8I9W - chains C1 and LP of the 52 polymer chains in the assembly; structure by electron microscopy, 3.10 A resolution.

# Chain C1
Molecule: 3341-nt RNA strand
Source organism: Chaetomium thermophilum
Sequence (3341 nucleotides; each row starts with the number of its first residue):
     1 GGUUGACCUC GGAUCAGGUA GGAGGACCCG CUGAACUUAA GCAUAUCAAU AAGCGGAGGA
    61 AAAGAAACCA ACAGGGAUUG CCCUAGUAAC GGCGAGUGAA GCGGCAACAG CUCAAAUUUG
   121 AAAGCUGGCU UCGGCCCGCG UUGUAAUUUG GAGAGGAUGC UUUGGGCGAG GCUCCUUCUG
   181 AGUUCCCUGG AACGGGACGC CACAGAGGGU GAGAGCCCCG UAUAGUUGGA AGCCAAGCCU
   241 GUGUAAAGCU CCUUCGACGA GUCGAGUAGU UUGGGAAUGC UGCUCAAAAU GGGAGGUAAA
   301 UUUCUUCUAA AGCUAAAUAC CGGCCAGAGA CCGAUAGCGC ACAAGUAGAG UGAUCGAAAG
   361 AUGAAAAGCA CUUUGAAAAG AGGGUUAAAU AGCACGUGAA AUUGUUGAAA GGGAAGCGCU
   421 UGUGACCAGA CUUGCGCCCG GCGGAUCAUC CGGUGUUCUC ACCGGUGCAC UCCGCCGGGC
   481 UCAGGCCAGC AUCGGUUCUG GCGGGGGGAU AAAGGCCCAG GGAAUGUGGC UCCUCCGGGA
   541 GUGUUAUAGC CCUGGGUGUA AUACCCUCGC CGGGACCGAG GACCGCGCUC UGCAAGGAUG
   601 CUGGCGUAAU GGUCACCAGC GACCCGUCUU GAAACACGGA CCAAGGAGUC AAGGUUUUGC
   661 GCGAGUGUUU GGGUGUAAAA CCCGCACGCG UAAUGAAAGU GAACGUAGGU GAGAGCUUCG
   721 GCGCAUCAUC GACCGAUCCU GAUGUAUUCG GAUGGAUUUG AGUAGGAGCG UUAAGCCUUG
   781 GACCCGAAAG AUGGUGAACU AUGCUUGGAU AGGGUGAAGC CAGAGGAAAC UCUGGUGGAG
   841 GCUCGCAGCG GUUCUGACGU GCAAAUCGAU CGUCAAAUCU GAGCAUGGGG GCGAAAGACU
   901 AAUCGAACCA UCUAGUAGCU GGUUACCGCC GAAGUUUCCC UCAGGAUAGC AGUGUCGACC
   961 UUCAGUUUUA UGAGGUAAAG CGAAUGAUUA GGGACUCGGG GGCGAUUUUU AGCCUUCAUC
  1021 CAUUCUCAAA CUUUAAAUAU GUAAGAAGCC CUUGUUACUU AACUGAACGU GGGCAUUCGA
  1081 AUGUAUCGAC ACUAGUGGGC CAUUUUUGGU AAGCAGAACU GGCGAUGCGG GAUGAACCGA
  1141 ACGCGGGGUU AAGGUGCCGG AGUGGACGCU CAUCAGACAC CACAAAAGGC GUUAGUACAU
  1201 CUUGACAGCA GGACGGUGGC CAUGGAAGUC GGAAUCCGCU AAGGACUGUG UAACAACUCA
  1261 CCUGCCGAAU GUACUAGCCC UGAAAAUGGA UGGCGCUCAA GCGUCCCACC CAUACCCCGC
  1321 CCUCAGGGUA GAAACGAUGC CCUGAGGAGU AGGCGGCCGU GGAGGUCAGU GACGAAGCCU
  1381 AGGGCGUGAG CCCGGGUCGA ACGGCCUCUA GUGCAGAUCU UGGUGGUAGU AGCAAAUACU
  1441 UCAAUGAGAA CUUGAAGGAC CGAAGUGGGG AAAGGUUCCA UGUGAACAGC GGUUGGACAU
  1501 GGGUUAGUCG AUCCUAAGCC AUAGGGAAGU UCCGUUUCAA AGGGGCACUC GUGCCCCGUG
  1561 UGGCGAAAGG GAAGCCGGUU AAUAUUCCGG CACCUGGAUG UGGGUUUUGC GCGGCAACGC
  1621 AACUGAACGC GGAGACGACG GCGGGGGCCC CGGGCAGAGU UCUCUUUUCU UCUUAACGGU
  1681 CUAUCACCCU GGAAACAGUU UGUCUGGAGA UAGGGUUUAA UGGCCGGAAG AGCCCGACAC
  1741 UUCUGUCGGG UCCGGUGCGC UCUCGACGUC CCUUGAAAAU CCGCGGGAGG GAAUAAUUCU
  1801 CACGCCAGGU CGUACUCAUA ACCGCAGCAG GUCCCCAAGG UGAACAGCCU CUGGUUGAUA
  1861 GAACAAUGUA GAUAAGGGAA GUCGGCAAAA UAGAUCCGUA ACUUCGGGAA AAGGAUUGGC
  1921 UCUAAGGGUU GGGCACGUUG GGCUUUGGGC GGACGCCCUG GGAGCAGAGG GCCUCUAGCC
  1981 GGGCAACCGG CCGGCGGCCC UCAGCACCCG GGGUUGAAGC CCUUAGCAGG CUUCGGCCGU
  2041 CCGGCGUGCG GUUAACAACC AACUUAGAAC UGGUACGGAC AGGGGGAAUC UGACUGUCUA
  2101 AUUAAAACAU AGCAUUGCGA UGGCCAGAAA GUGGUGUUGA CGCAAUGUGA UUUCUGCCCA
  2161 GUGCUCUGAA UGUCAAAGUG AAGAAAUUCA ACCAAGCGCG GGUAAACGGC GGGAGUAACU
  2221 AUGACUCUCU UAAGGUAGCC AAAUGCCUCG UCAUCUAAUU AGUGACGCGC AUGAAUGGAU
  2281 UAACGAGAUU CCCACUGUCC CUAUCUACUA UCUAGCGAAA CCACAGCCAA GGGAACGGGC
  2341 UUGGCAAAAU CAGCGGGGAA AGAAGACCCU GUUGAGCUUG ACUCUAGUUU GACAUUGUGA
  2401 AAAGACAUAG GAGGUGUAGA AUAGGUGGGA GCUUCGGCGC CAGUGAAAUA CCACUACUCC
  2461 UAUUGUUUUU UUACUUAUUC AAUGAAGCGG GGCUGGACUU GCGUCCAACU UCUGGAGUUA
  2521 AGGUCCUUCG CGGGCCGACC CGGGUUGAAG ACAUUGUCAG GUGGGGAGUU UGGCUGGGGC
  2581 GGCACAUCUG UUAAACCAUA ACGCAGGUGU CCUAAGGGGG GCUCAUGGAG AACAGAAAUC
  2641 UCCAGUAGAA CAAAAGGGUA AAAGUCCCCU UGAUUUUGAU UUUCAGUGUG AAUACAAACC
  2701 AUGAAAGUGU GGCCUAUCGA UCCUUUAGUC CCUCGAAAUU UGAGGCUAGA GGUGCCAGAA
  2761 AAGUUACCAC AGGGAUAACU GGCUUGUGGC GGCCAAGCGU UCAUAGCGAC GUCGCUUUUU
  2821 GAUCCUUCGA UGUCGGCUCU UCCUAUCAUA CCGAAGCAGA AUUCGGUAAG CGUUGGAUUG
  2881 UUCACCCACU AAUAGGGAAC GUGAGCUGGG UUUAGACCGU CGUGAGACAG GUUAGUUUUA
  2941 CCCUACUGAU GAACUCGUCG CAAUGGUAAU UCAGCUUAGU ACGAGAGGAA CCGCUGAUUC
  3001 AGAUAAUUGG UUUUUGCGGU UGUCCGACCG GGCAGUGCCG CGAAGCUACC AUCUGCUGGA
  3061 UAAUGGCUGA ACGCCUCUAA GUCAGAAUCC AUGCCAGAAC GCGACGAUAC UACCCGCACG
  3121 UUGUAGACGU AUAAGAAUAG GCUCCGGCCU CGUAUCCUAG CAGGCGAUUC CUCCGCCGGC
  3181 CUCGAAGUGG CCGUCGGUAA UUCGCGUAUU GCAAUUUAGA CACGCGCGGG AUCAAAUCCU
  3241 UUGCAGACGA CUUAGAUGUG CGAAAGGGUC CUGUAAGCAG UAGAGUAGCC UUGUUGUUAC
  3301 GAUCUGCUGA GGGUAAGCCC UCCUUCGCCU AGAUUUCCCA G
Not modelled in the structure: 1-2, 693-706, 803-884, 901-905, 987-1028, 1435-1858, 1887-1894, 1904-2070, 2082, 2093-2283, 2485-2545, 2571-2721, 2753-2756, 2801-2804, 2822-2828, 2833, 2909-2914, 2937-2940, 3338-3341

# Chain LP
Molecule: 60S ribosomal protein l17-like protein
Source organism: Chaetomium thermophilum
UniProt: G0SGY1 (G0SGY1_CHATD); residues 1-187 here = UniProt positions 1-187
Sequence (187 residues; each row starts with the number of its first residue):
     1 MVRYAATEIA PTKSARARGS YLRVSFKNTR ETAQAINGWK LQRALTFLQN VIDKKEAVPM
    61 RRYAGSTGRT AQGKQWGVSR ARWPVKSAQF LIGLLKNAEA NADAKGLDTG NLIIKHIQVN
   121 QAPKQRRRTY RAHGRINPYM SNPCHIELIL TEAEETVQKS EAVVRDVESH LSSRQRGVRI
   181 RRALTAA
Not modelled in the structure: 1-2, 125-140, 155-168, 186-187

# How chain C1 and chain LP interact
Contacting residue pairs - 93 pairs, chain C1 then chain LP:
  U374(C1) - Asn97(LP)  base contact
  U374(C1) - Ala100(LP)  sugar contact
  G380(C1) - Tyr4(LP)  phosphate contact
  G380(C1) - Ala17(LP)  sugar contact
  G380(C1) - Arg18(LP)  sugar contact
  G380(C1) - Asn97(LP)  hydrogen bond to the sugar
  G380(C1) - Asn101(LP)  hydrogen bond to the base
  A381(C1) - Tyr4(LP)  hydrogen bond to the phosphate
  A381(C1) - Arg16(LP)  sugar contact
  A381(C1) - Asn101(LP)  hydrogen bond to the sugar
  G382(C1) - Arg16(LP)  salt bridge to the phosphate
  U390(C1) - Arg3(LP)  hydrogen bond to the base
  A394(C1) - Tyr21(LP)  stacking on the base
  U403(C1) - Phe26(LP)  sugar contact
  U403(C1) - Tyr63(LP)  phosphate contact
  U403(C1) - Asn120(LP)  base contact
  G404(C1) - Ala5(LP)  base contact
  G404(C1) - Phe26(LP)  sugar contact
  G404(C1) - Arg30(LP)  phosphate contact
  G404(C1) - Arg62(LP)  salt bridge to the phosphate
  G404(C1) - Tyr63(LP)  hydrogen bond to the phosphate
  G404(C1) - Gln118(LP)  hydrogen bond to the base
  G404(C1) - Val119(LP)  hydrogen bond to the sugar
  G404(C1) - Asn120(LP)  sugar contact
  U405(C1) - Arg30(LP)  salt bridge to the phosphate
  U405(C1) - Gln34(LP)  hydrogen bond to the phosphate
  U405(C1) - Arg62(LP)  salt bridge to the phosphate
  U405(C1) - His116(LP)  sugar contact
  U405(C1) - Ile117(LP)  sugar contact
  U405(C1) - Gln118(LP)  sugar contact
  G604(C1) - Ser172(LP)  sugar contact
  G604(C1) - Ser173(LP)  phosphate contact
  G604(C1) - Arg174(LP)  hydrogen bond to the sugar
  C605(C1) - Leu171(LP)  phosphate contact
  C605(C1) - Ser173(LP)  phosphate contact
  C605(C1) - Arg176(LP)  salt bridge to the phosphate
  G606(C1) - His170(LP)  phosphate contact
  U607(C1) - His170(LP)  sugar contact
  A608(C1) - His170(LP)  salt bridge to the phosphate
  G1425(C1) - Gln121(LP)  phosphate contact
  G1425(C1) - Lys124(LP)  salt bridge to the phosphate
  A1428(C1) - Lys27(LP)  sugar contact
  G1429(C1) - Ser25(LP)  hydrogen bond to the base
  G1429(C1) - Lys27(LP)  phosphate contact
  G1429(C1) - Asn28(LP)  base contact
  G1429(C1) - Tyr63(LP)  phosphate contact
  G1429(C1) - Ala64(LP)  phosphate contact
  G1429(C1) - Gly65(LP)  hydrogen bond to the phosphate
  G1429(C1) - Arg82(LP)  hydrogen bond to the sugar
  G1429(C1) - Asn142(LP)  base contact
  U1430(C1) - Gly65(LP)  phosphate contact
  U1430(C1) - Ser66(LP)  phosphate contact
  U1430(C1) - Arg82(LP)  salt bridge to the phosphate
  C2312(C1) - Gly68(LP)  phosphate contact
  U2313(C1) - Gly68(LP)  hydrogen bond to the phosphate
  U2313(C1) - Trp83(LP)  phosphate contact
  A2314(C1) - Arg82(LP)  phosphate contact
  A2314(C1) - Trp83(LP)  hydrogen bond to the phosphate
  A2314(C1) - Val85(LP)  phosphate contact
  G2315(C1) - Pro84(LP)  phosphate contact
  G2315(C1) - Val85(LP)  hydrogen bond to the phosphate
  G2315(C1) - Lys86(LP)  hydrogen bond to the phosphate
  C2316(C1) - Lys86(LP)  phosphate contact
  G2317(C1) - Ser141(LP)  hydrogen bond to the phosphate
  U2350(C1) - Arg69(LP)  hydrogen bond to the base
  U2350(C1) - Arg80(LP)  salt bridge to the phosphate
  C2351(C1) - Ser66(LP)  phosphate contact
  C2351(C1) - Arg69(LP)  hydrogen bond to the sugar
  A2949(C1) - Arg69(LP)  base contact
  U2950(C1) - Ser79(LP)  base contact
  A2952(C1) - Gly77(LP)  sugar contact
  C3161(C1) - Arg181(LP)  hydrogen bond to the sugar
  C3161(C1) - Thr185(LP)  base contact
  A3162(C1) - Arg182(LP)  hydrogen bond to the sugar
  A3208(C1) - Arg181(LP)  salt bridge to the phosphate
  U3210(C1) - Ser173(LP)  sugar contact
  U3210(C1) - Arg174(LP)  sugar contact
  U3210(C1) - Gly177(LP)  base contact
  U3210(C1) - Val178(LP)  base contact
  U3210(C1) - Arg181(LP)  hydrogen bond to the base
  G3211(C1) - Ser173(LP)  hydrogen bond to the phosphate
  G3211(C1) - Arg174(LP)  phosphate contact
  A3214(C1) - Arg174(LP)  salt bridge to the phosphate
  U3217(C1) - Gln175(LP)  base contact
  U3217(C1) - Arg179(LP)  hydrogen bond to the base
  A3218(C1) - Arg182(LP)  hydrogen bond to the base
  U3237(C1) - Lys74(LP)  hydrogen bond to the phosphate
  C3238(C1) - Lys74(LP)  salt bridge to the phosphate
  C3238(C1) - Gln75(LP)  hydrogen bond to the sugar
  C3248(C1) - Arg69(LP)  hydrogen bond to the base
  G3249(C1) - Arg69(LP)  sugar contact
  A3250(C1) - Ala71(LP)  phosphate contact
  A3250(C1) - Lys74(LP)  phosphate contact
Also at the interface, not in a pair above, chain C1 (53 interface residues in all): A379, U406, G603, A2318, A2349, G2951, G3163, C3239, A3247, A3333, U3334
Also at the interface, not in a pair above, chain LP (65 interface residues in all): Arg23, Asn37, Arg43, Lys54, Thr67, Thr70, Gln72, Lys96, Lys105

# Summary
53 residues of chain C1 face 65 of chain LP across their interface, with 29 hydrogen bonds, 12 salt bridges
and 1 aromatic stacking contact. Among the polar pairs are G380(C1)-Asn101(LP), U390(C1)-Arg3(LP) and
G404(C1)-Gln118(LP).
Chain C1 is a 3341-nt RNA strand and chain LP is 60S ribosomal protein l17-like protein, both from Chaetomium
thermophilum; the structure, Cryo-EM structure of a Chaetomium thermophilum pre-60S ribosomal subunit -
Dbp10-3, was determined by electron microscopy, deposited together with 8I9P, 8I9T, 8I9V, 8I9X, 8I9Y, 8I9Z and
8IA0.
